PDB entry 3PA7 | X-ray diffraction, 2.61 A resolution | chains A and B of the 3 polymer chains in the assembly

== Chain A (and B) ==
Protein: 70 kDa peptidylprolyl isomerase, putative
Source organism: Plasmodium vivax
Notes: EC 5.2.1.8; chain B of this document is another copy of the same molecule, construct and numbering; everything in this record applies to it too
Reference sequence: A5K8X6 (A5K8X6_PLAVI); residues 1-126 here = UniProt positions 1-126
Chain sequence (126 residues; each row starts with the number of its first residue):
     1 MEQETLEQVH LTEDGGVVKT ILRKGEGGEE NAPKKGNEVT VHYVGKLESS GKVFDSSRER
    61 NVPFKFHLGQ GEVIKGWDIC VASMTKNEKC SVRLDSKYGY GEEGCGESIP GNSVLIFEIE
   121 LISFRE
Disordered / not traced: 1-2 (chain B: 1-3)
Disulfides: Cys105 forms a disulfide with the same residue of a neighbouring copy of this chain
From the paper describing this entry:
  - mutagenesis - Y100F, Y100W: unchanged catalytic activity
  - mutagenesis - Y100A, Y100E, Y100L, Y100P, Y100R: decreased catalytic activity

== Chain A / chain B interface ==
Pairs across the interface (8):
  Val9(A) - Val9(B)  hydrophobic
  His10(A) - Leu6(B)
  His10(A) - Glu7(B)
  His10(A) - Gln8(B)  hydrogen bond (backbone-backbone)
  His10(A) - His10(B)
  Leu11(A) - Thr5(B)
  Glu13(A) - Thr5(B)
  Glu13(A) - Gln8(B)
Interface residues without a listed pair, chain A (6 interface residues in all): Gln8, Thr12

== Summary ==
Chain A and chain B each contribute 6 residues to their interface, with 1 hydrogen bond. The hydrogen-bonded
pair His10(A)-Gln8(B) is a backbone contact. From the paper: Y100A, Y100E and Y100L of chain A, among others,
reduce catalytic activity; Y100F and Y100W of chain A leave catalytic activity unchanged; 7 substitutions were
tested in all.
Chain A and chain B are both 70 kDa peptidylprolyl isomerase, putative (Plasmodium vivax); the structure,
Crystal structure of FKBP from plasmodium vivax in complex with tetrapeptide ALPF, was determined by X-ray
diffraction together with 4ITZ and 3NI6 from the same study.
